7V8F - chains B and A; structure by X-ray diffraction, 1.66 A resolution.

# Chain B
Protein: E3 ubiquitin-protein ligase RNF31
Organism: Homo sapiens
Notes: EC 2.3.2.31
UniProt: Q96EP0 (RNF31_HUMAN); numbering as in UniProt (aligned over 697-793)
Amino-acid sequence (103 residues; row label = number of the first residue in the row):
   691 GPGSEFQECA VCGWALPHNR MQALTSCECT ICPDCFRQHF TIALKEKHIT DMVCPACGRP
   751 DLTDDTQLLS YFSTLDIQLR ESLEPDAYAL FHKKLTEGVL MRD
Unresolved in the structure: 691-692
Sequence notes: expression tag (691-696)
Metal / ion sites: Zn2+ site 1: Cys699, Cys702, Cys722, Cys725; Zn2+ site 2: Cys717, Cys719, Cys744, Cys747
UniProt features mapped onto this chain:
  - zinc finger: Cys699 to Arg749 (RING-type 1), Ala779 (IBR-type)
  - binding site (Zn(2+)): Cys699, Cys702, Cys717, Cys719, Cys722, Cys725, Cys744, Cys747
  - cross-link ((Microbial infection) Glycyl lysine isopeptide (Lys-Gly)): Lys735 (interchain with G-Cter in ubiquitin), Lys783 (interchain with G-Cter in ubiquitin)
  - mutagenesis: Cys699 (C699S: Abolishes polyubiquitination activity of LUBAC; when associated with S-702), Cys702 (C702S: Abolishes polyubiquitination activity of LUBAC; when associated with S-699), Lys735 (K735R: Reduced ubiquitination; when associated with R-783 and R-875), Lys783 (K783R: Reduced ubiquitination; when associated with R-735 and R-875)

# Chain A
Protein: Ubiquitin-conjugating enzyme E2 L3
Organism: Homo sapiens
Notes: EC 2.3.2.23
UniProt: P68036 (UB2L3_HUMAN); residue numbers follow UniProt; this construct covers 1-154
Amino-acid sequence (158 residues; row label = number of the first residue in the row; numbers below 1 keep their minus sign (Gly-3 is residue -3)):
    -3 GPGSMAASRR LMKELEEIRK CGMKNFRNIQ VDEANLLTWQ GLIVPDNPPY DKGAFRIEIN
    57 FPAEYPFKPP KITFKTKIYH PNIDEKGQVC LPVISAENWK PATKTDQVIQ SLIALVNDPQ
   117 PEHPLRADLA EEYSKDRKKF CKNAEEFTKK YGEKRPVD
Unresolved in the structure: -3 to -1, 154
Sequence notes: expression tag (-3 to 0)
UniProt features mapped onto this chain:
  - active site: Cys86 (Glycyl thioester intermediate)
  - modified residue: Lys131 (N6-acetyllysine)
  - mutagenesis: Lys9 (K9E: Marked decrease in autoubiquitination), Phe63 (F63A: Decrease in autoubiquitination. Abolishes ubiquitination of TP53 by the CUL9-RBX1 complex), Cys86 (C86S: Loss of catalytic activity. Prevents ubiquitin-dependent proteasomal degradation of UBE2L3), Pro88 (P88D: Does not convert into a lysine reactive E2; when associated with D-119), Glu93 (E93R: Decrease in autoubiquitination), Lys96 (K96E: Decrease in autoubiquitination), Lys100 (K100E: Decrease in autoubiquitination), His119 (H119D: Does not convert into a lysine reactive E2; when associated with D-88)

# Chain B / chain A interface
Pairs across the interface - 24 pairs, chain B then chain A:
  Glu698(B) with Lys9(A)
  Val701(B) with Arg6(A), hydrogen bond (backbone-side chain); Pro62(A), hydrophobic; Phe63(A), hydrophobic
  Cys702(B) with Arg5(A), hydrogen bond; Arg6(A); Lys9(A)
  Gly703(B) with Lys9(A)
  Trp704(B) with Arg5(A), hydrogen bond (side chain-backbone)
  Cys722(B) with Arg5(A)
  Asp724(B) with Ser0(A); Ala2(A), hydrogen bond (side chain-backbone); Arg5(A), salt bridge
  Cys725(B) with Arg5(A), hydrogen bond; Phe63(A)
  Gln728(B) with Phe63(A)
  His729(B) with Phe63(A)
  Ile732(B) with Glu60(A); Phe63(A), hydrophobic
  Glu736(B) with Lys64(A), salt bridge
  Lys737(B) with Phe63(A), hydrogen bond (side chain-backbone)
  Pro745(B) with Pro97(A); Ala98(A)
  Ala746(B) with Ala98(A)
Also at the interface, not in a pair above, chain A (13 interface residues in all): Met1, Met8
The authors on this interface:
  - specific contacts: Trp704(B)-Arg5(A) (hydrophobic contact), Asp724(B)-Arg5(A) (salt bridge), Glu736(B)-Lys64(A) (salt bridge)
  - interface residues, chain B: Val701(B), Trp704(B), Cys725(B), Ile732(B), Lys737(B), Pro745(B)
  - interface residues, chain A: Ala2(A), Arg5(A), Arg6(A), Pro62(A), Phe63(A), Pro97(A)

# Summary
Chain B and chain A form an interface of 15 and 13 residues respectively, with 6 hydrogen bonds and 2 salt
bridges. Among the polar pairs are Asp724(B)-Arg5(A), Glu736(B)-Lys64(A) and Val701(B)-Arg6(A). The paper
describes a hydrophobic contact between Trp704(B) and Arg5(A); salt bridges between Asp724(B) and Arg5(A) and
Glu736(B) and Lys64(A). The paper reports interface residues Val701(B), Trp704(B) and Ala2(A) among others.
Here chain B is E3 ubiquitin-protein ligase RNF31 and chain A is Ubiquitin-conjugating enzyme E2 L3, both from
Homo sapiens. Entry 7V8F (Crystal structure of UBE2L3 bound to HOIP RING1 domain) was determined by X-ray
diffraction together with 7V8E, 7V8G and 7V8H from the same study.
